Entry 4DOS (X-ray diffraction, 2.00 A resolution); this record covers chains B and C of the 3 polymer chains in the assembly.

Chain B (and C):
Name: Nuclear receptor coactivator 2
Notes: fragment: NR Box 3; chain C of this document is another copy of the same molecule, construct and numbering; everything in this record applies to it too
UniProt: Q15596 (NCOA2_HUMAN); residue numbers follow UniProt; this construct covers 740-753
Sequence (14 residues; numbered 740 to 753; the number before each row is that of its first residue):
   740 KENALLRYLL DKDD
Not modelled in the structure: 740-741, 752-753 (chain C: 740, 752-753)

Chain B / chain C interface:
Contacting residue pairs - 7 pairs, chain B then chain C:
  Ala-743(B) with Tyr-747(C)
  Leu-744(B) with Tyr-747(C), hydrophobic
  Tyr-747(B) with Ala-743(C); Leu-744(C), hydrophobic; Tyr-747(C), hydrophobic
  Asp-750(B) with Ala-743(C)
  Lys-751(B) with Ala-743(C)
Also at the interface, not in a pair above, chain C (5 interface residues in all): Asp-750, Lys-751

In short:
Chain B and chain C each contribute 5 residues to their interface.
Chain B and chain C are both Nuclear receptor coactivator 2; the structure, Human Nuclear Receptor Liver
Receptor Homologue-1, LRH-1, Bound to DLPC and a Fragment of TIF-2, was determined by X-ray diffraction
together with 4DOR from the same study.
